Entry 6DS1 (X-ray diffraction, 2.12 A resolution); this record covers chains C and D of the 4 polymer chains in the assembly.

# Chain C (and D)
Molecule: Putative oxidoreductase
From: Campylobacter jejuni subsp. jejuni serotype O:2 (strain ATCC 700819 / NCTC 11168)
Notes: chain D of this document is another copy of the same molecule, construct and numbering; everything in this record applies to it too
UniProt: Q0PB28 (Q0PB28_CAMJE); residue numbers follow UniProt; this construct covers 1-262
Sequence (271 residues; each row starts with the number of its first residue):
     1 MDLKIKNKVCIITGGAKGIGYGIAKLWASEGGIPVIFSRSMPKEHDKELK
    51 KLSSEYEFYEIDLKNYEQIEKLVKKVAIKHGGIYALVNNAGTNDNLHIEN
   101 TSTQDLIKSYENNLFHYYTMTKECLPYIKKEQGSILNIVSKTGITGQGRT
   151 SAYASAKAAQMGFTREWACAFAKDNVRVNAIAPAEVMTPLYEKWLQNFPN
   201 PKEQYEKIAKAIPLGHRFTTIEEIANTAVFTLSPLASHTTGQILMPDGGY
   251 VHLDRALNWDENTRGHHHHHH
Unresolved in the structure: 261-271 (chain D: 260-271)
Construct notes: expression tag (263-271)
Residues lining bound ligands:
  - Mg2+ (MG): Ile61, Asp62, Asn65, Gln68
  - NADP (NAP; NADP nicotinamide-adenine-dinucleotide phosphate): Gly14, Ala16, Lys17, Gly18, Ile19, Gly20, Ser38, Arg39, Ser40, Ile61, Asp62, Leu63, Lys64, Asn89, Ala90, Gly91, Thr92, Asn112, His116, Tyr117, Ile138, Val139, Ser140, Tyr153, Lys157, Pro183, Ala184, Glu185, Val186, Thr188, Leu190, Tyr191
Reported in the primary citation:
  - specificity-determining residues: Trp194 (proposed by the authors, not directly observed)

# Interface between chain C and chain D
Residue-residue contacts (70; chain C residue first):
  Met1(C) - Met1(D)  hydrogen bond (backbone-backbone)
  Met1(C) - Leu3(D)  hydrophobic
  Met1(C) - Leu26(D)  hydrophobic
  Met1(C) - Glu30(D)  hydrogen bond (backbone-side chain)
  Met1(C) - Asn226(D)
  Leu3(C) - Met1(D)  hydrophobic
  Glu30(C) - Met1(D)  hydrogen bond (side chain-backbone)
  Arg165(C) - His252(D)
  Ala168(C) - Leu253(D)  hydrophobic
  Cys169(C) - Leu253(D)  hydrophobic
  Cys169(C) - Asp254(D)
  Cys169(C) - Leu257(D)
  Ala172(C) - Pro213(D)
  Ala172(C) - Leu214(D)
  Lys173(C) - Trp259(D)
  Asn175(C) - Leu214(D)
  Arg177(C) - Leu214(D)
  Ile212(C) - His238(D)
  Pro213(C) - Ala172(D)
  Leu214(C) - Ala172(D)
  Leu214(C) - Asn175(D)
  Leu214(C) - Arg177(D)
  Leu214(C) - Ser237(D)
  Leu214(C) - His238(D)  hydrogen bond (backbone-side chain)
  Leu214(C) - Thr240(D)
  Arg217(C) - Ser237(D)  hydrogen bond (side chain-backbone)
  Arg217(C) - His238(D)
  Phe218(C) - His238(D)
  Thr219(C) - His238(D)  hydrogen bond
  Glu223(C) - Ser237(D)  hydrogen bond
  Glu223(C) - His238(D)
  Asn226(C) - Met1(D)
  Asn226(C) - Phe230(D)
  Asn226(C) - Leu235(D)
  Thr227(C) - Phe230(D)
  Phe230(C) - Asn226(D)
  Phe230(C) - Thr227(D)
  Phe230(C) - Phe230(D)  hydrophobic
  Leu235(C) - Asn226(D)  hydrogen bond (backbone-side chain)
  Ser237(C) - Leu214(D)
  Ser237(C) - Arg217(D)  hydrogen bond (backbone-side chain)
  Ser237(C) - Glu223(D)  hydrogen bond
  His238(C) - Ile212(D)
  His238(C) - Leu214(D)  hydrogen bond (side chain-backbone)
  His238(C) - Arg217(D)
  His238(C) - Thr219(D)  hydrogen bond
  His238(C) - Glu223(D)
  His238(C) - Pro246(D)
  His238(C) - Asp247(D)  hydrogen bond (backbone-backbone)
  His238(C) - Gly248(D)  hydrogen bond (backbone-backbone)
  Thr239(C) - Pro246(D)
  Thr240(C) - Leu214(D)
  Thr240(C) - Gly248(D)
  Thr240(C) - Gly249(D)
  Gln242(C) - Met245(D)
  Gln242(C) - His252(D)  hydrogen bond
  Met245(C) - Gln242(D)
  Pro246(C) - His238(D)
  Pro246(C) - Thr239(D)
  Asp247(C) - His238(D)  hydrogen bond (backbone-backbone)
  Gly248(C) - His238(D)  hydrogen bond (backbone-backbone)
  Gly248(C) - Thr240(D)
  Gly249(C) - Thr240(D)
  His252(C) - Arg165(D)
  His252(C) - Gln242(D)  hydrogen bond
  Leu253(C) - Ala168(D)  hydrophobic
  Leu253(C) - Cys169(D)  hydrophobic
  Asp254(C) - Cys169(D)
  Leu257(C) - Cys169(D)
  Trp259(C) - Lys173(D)
Interface residues without a listed pair, chain C (41 interface residues in all): Leu26, Val176, Gly215, Gly241, Leu244
Interface residues without a listed pair, chain D (40 interface residues in all): Gly215, Phe218, Gly241, Leu244

# Summary
The interface between chain C and chain D involves 41 residues on one side and 40 on the other, with 18
hydrogen bonds. Polar contacts include Met1(C)-Glu30(D), Leu214(C)-His238(D) and Arg217(C)-Ser237(D). Bound to
chain C: NADP and Mg2+. From the paper: the specificity determinant Trp194(C).
Both chains are Putative oxidoreductase (Campylobacter jejuni subsp. jejuni serotype O:2 (strain ATCC 700819 /
NCTC 11168)). Entry 6DS1 (Crystal structure of Cj0485 dehydrogenase in complex with NADP+) was determined by
X-ray diffraction (same publication as 6DRR).
